7LQN - chains A and F of the 6 polymer chains in the assembly; structure by X-ray diffraction, 3.00 A resolution.

[Chain A (and F)]
Molecule: Glucosamine-6-phosphate deaminase
From: Haemophilus influenzae (strain 86-028NP)
Notes: EC 3.5.99.6; chain F of this document is another copy of the same molecule, construct and numbering; everything in this record applies to it too
Reference sequence: Q4QP46 (NAGB_HAEI8); numbering as in UniProt (aligned over 1-270)
Amino-acid sequence (286 residues; each row starts with the number of its first residue; numbers below 1 keep their minus sign (His-15 is residue -15)):
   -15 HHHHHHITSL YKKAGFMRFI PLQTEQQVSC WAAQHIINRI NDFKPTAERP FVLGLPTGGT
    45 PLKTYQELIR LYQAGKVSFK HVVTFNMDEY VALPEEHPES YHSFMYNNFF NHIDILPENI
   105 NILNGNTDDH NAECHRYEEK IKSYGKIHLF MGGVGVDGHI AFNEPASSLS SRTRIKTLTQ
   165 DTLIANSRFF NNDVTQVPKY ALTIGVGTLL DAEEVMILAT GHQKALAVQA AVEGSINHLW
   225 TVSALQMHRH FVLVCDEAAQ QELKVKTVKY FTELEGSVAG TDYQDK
Disordered / not traced: -15 to -1, 261-270
Differences from the reference sequence: expression tag (-15 to 0)

[Chain A / chain F interface]
Residue-residue contacts (20):
  Glu241(A) - Lys253(F)
  Gln244(A) - Val249(F)
  Gln245(A) - Val249(F)
  Gln245(A) - Lys250(F)  hydrogen bond (backbone-backbone)
  Gln245(A) - Lys253(F)
  Glu246(A) - Lys248(F)
  Glu246(A) - Lys250(F)  salt bridge
  Leu247(A) - Lys248(F)
  Leu247(A) - Val249(F)  hydrogen bond (backbone-backbone)
  Lys248(A) - Glu246(F)
  Lys248(A) - Leu247(F)
  Val249(A) - Gln244(F)
  Val249(A) - Gln245(F)
  Val249(A) - Leu247(F)  hydrogen bond (backbone-backbone)
  Val249(A) - Val252(F)  hydrophobic
  Lys250(A) - Gln245(F)  hydrogen bond (backbone-backbone)
  Lys250(A) - Glu246(F)  salt bridge
  Val252(A) - Val249(F)  hydrophobic
  Lys253(A) - Glu241(F)
  Lys253(A) - Gln245(F)

[Overview]
Chain A and chain F each contribute 10 residues to their interface; the contacts include 4 hydrogen bonds and
2 salt bridges. Among the polar pairs are Glu246(A)-Lys250(F), Gln245(A)-Lys250(F) and Leu247(A)-Val249(F).
Chain A and chain F are both Glucosamine-6-phosphate deaminase (Haemophilus influenzae (strain 86-028NP)); the
structure, Glucosamine-6-phosphate Deaminase from H. influenzae, was determined by X-ray diffraction (same
publication as 7LQM).
